Entry 7XHO (electron microscopy, 3.29 A resolution); this record covers chains H and I of the 17 polymer chains in the assembly.

[Chain H]
Name: Centromere protein H
From: Homo sapiens
UniProt: Q9H3R5 (CENPH_HUMAN); residues 1-247 here = UniProt positions 1-247
Chain sequence (247 residues; row label = number of the first residue in the row):
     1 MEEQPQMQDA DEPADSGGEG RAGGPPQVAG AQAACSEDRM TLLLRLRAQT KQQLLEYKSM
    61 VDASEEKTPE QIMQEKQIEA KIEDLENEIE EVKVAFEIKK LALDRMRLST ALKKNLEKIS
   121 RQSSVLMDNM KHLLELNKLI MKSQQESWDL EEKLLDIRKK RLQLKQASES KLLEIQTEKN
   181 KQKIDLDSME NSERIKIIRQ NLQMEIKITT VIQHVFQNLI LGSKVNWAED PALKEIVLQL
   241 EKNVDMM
Disordered / not traced: 1-38, 68-75, 242-247
UniProt features mapped onto this chain:
  - modified residue: Met1 (N-acetylmethionine), Ser16 (Phosphoserine), Thr68 (Phosphothreonine)
  - cross-link: Lys67 (Glycyl lysine isopeptide (Lys-Gly) (interchain with G-Cter in SUMO2))
  - natural variant: Glu2 (E2K: In a colorectal cancer sample)

[Chain I]
Name: Centromere protein I
From: Homo sapiens
UniProt: Q92674 (CENPI_HUMAN); residues 1-756 here = UniProt positions 1-756
Chain sequence (756 residues; numbered 1 to 756; the number before each row is that of its first residue):
     1 MSPQKRVKNV QAQNRTSQGS SSFQTTLSAW KVKQDPSNSK NISKHGQNNP VGDYEHADDQ
    61 AEEDALQMAV GYFEKGPIKA SQNKDKTLEK HLKTVENVAW KNGLASEEID ILLNIALSGK
   121 FGNAVNTRIL KCMIPATVIS EDSVVKAVSW LCVGKCSGST KVLFYRWLVA MFDFIDRKEQ
   181 INLLYGFFFA SLQDDALCPY VCHLLYLLTK KENVKPFRVR KLLDLQAKMG MQPHLQALLS
   241 LYKFFAPALI SVSLPVRKKI YFKNSENLWK TALLAVKQRN RGPSPEPLKL MLGPANVRPL
   301 KRKWNSLSVI PVLNSSSYTK ECGKKEMSLS DCLNRSGSFP LEQLQSFPQL LQNIHCLELP
   361 SQMGSVLNNS LLLHYINCVR DEPVLLRFYY WLSQTLQEEC IWYKVNNYEH GKEFTNFLDT
   421 IIRAECFLQE GFYSCEAFLY KSLPLWDGLC CRSQFLQLVS WIPFSSFSEV KPLLFDHLAQ
   481 LFFTSTIYFK CSVLQSLKEL LQNWLLWLSM DIHMKPVTNS PLETTLGGSM NSVSKLIHYV
   541 GWLSTTAMRL ESNNTFLLHF ILDFYEKVCD IYINYNLPLV VLFPPGIFYS ALLSLDTSIL
   601 NQLCFIMHRY RKNLTAAKKN ELVQKTKSEF NFSSKTYQEF NHYLTSMVGC LWTSKPFGKG
   661 IYIDPEILEK TGVAEYKNSL NVVHHPSFLS YAVSFLLQES PEERTVNVSS IRGKKWSWYL
   721 DYLFSQGLQG LKLFIRSSVH HSSIPRAEGI NCNNQY
Disordered / not traced: 1-61, 253-259, 284-364, 516-525, 622-630, 652-684, 696-714, 738-756

[Chain H / chain I interface]
Residue-residue contacts (107):
  Lys93(H) with Thr545(I); Thr546(I); Arg549(I)
  Phe96(H) with Arg549(I), hydrogen bond (backbone-side chain)
  Glu97(H) with Thr545(I), hydrogen bond; Arg549(I), salt bridge; Pro585(I); Gly586(I), hydrogen bond (side chain-backbone)
  Lys100(H) with Arg549(I)
  Leu101(H) with Pro585(I); Gly586(I); Tyr589(I), hydrophobic; Leu593(I)
  Asp104(H) with Asn553(I), hydrogen bond; Ser590(I)
  Arg105(H) with Tyr589(I); Leu593(I)
  Leu108(H) with Leu593(I); Leu595(I), hydrophobic; Pro686(I)
  Leu112(H) with His685(I); Pro686(I); Leu689(I)
  Ile119(H) with Val693(I), hydrophobic
  Met127(H) with Val693(I), hydrophobic
  Met130(H) with Ser690(I)
  Leu134(H) with Tyr691(I), hydrophobic; Ser694(I)
  Asn137(H) with Thr597(I), hydrogen bond; Tyr691(I)
  Lys138(H) with Gln726(I)
  Ile140(H) with Ser598(I)
  Met141(H) with Thr597(I); Ser598(I); Asn601(I), hydrogen bond; Gln726(I); Gly727(I); Leu728(I), hydrophobic
  Gln144(H) with Ser598(I), hydrogen bond (side chain-backbone); Asn601(I); Gln602(I), hydrogen bond
  Gln145(H) with Gln729(I), hydrogen bond
  Trp148(H) with Glu566(I), hydrogen bond; Phe605(I); Gln729(I); Gly730(I)
  Glu151(H) with Gln502(I); Lys567(I)
  Glu152(H) with Asn574(I)
  Leu155(H) with Asn574(I); Tyr575(I), hydrophobic
  Arg158(H) with Cys426(I), hydrogen bond; Gln429(I), hydrogen bond (backbone-side chain); Leu506(I)
  Lys159(H) with Leu506(I); Met510(I); Asn574(I), hydrogen bond (side chain-backbone)
  Arg161(H) with Cys426(I), hydrogen bond (side chain-backbone); Phe427(I), hydrogen bond (side chain-backbone); Gln429(I)
  Leu162(H) with Gln429(I), hydrogen bond (backbone-side chain); Leu506(I); Trp507(I), hydrophobic; Met510(I), hydrophobic
  Lys165(H) with Asn377(I); Arg380(I); Leu428(I); Trp507(I)
  Gln166(H) with Arg380(I); Trp507(I); Met510(I)
  Ser168(H) with Cys378(I), hydrogen bond
  Glu169(H) with Cys378(I); Arg380(I), salt bridge
  Leu172(H) with Tyr375(I), hydrophobic; Cys378(I), hydrophobic; Val379(I), hydrophobic
  Gln176(H) with Tyr375(I), hydrogen bond; Val379(I); Asp381(I)
  His214(H) with Lys215(I); Phe217(I); Arg218(I)
  Gln217(H) with Leu183(I); Tyr185(I); Gly186(I); Phe187(I); Arg218(I), hydrogen bond
  Ile220(H) with Phe187(I)
  Leu221(H) with Trp150(I); Phe187(I); Ala190(I), hydrophobic
  Ser223(H) with Trp150(I); Cys152(I), hydrogen bond (backbone-side chain)
  Lys224(H) with Trp150(I)
  Val225(H) with Trp150(I)
  Asn226(H) with Trp150(I)
  Trp227(H) with Lys146(I)
  Ala228(H) with Ser143(I); Lys146(I)
  Val237(H) with Lys146(I); Phe187(I), hydrophobic
  Leu238(H) with Gln180(I); Leu183(I); Leu184(I), hydrophobic
  Gln239(H) with Leu183(I)
  Glu241(H) with Glu212(I)
Interface residues without a listed pair, chain H (55 interface residues in all): Asn115, Leu116, Lys142, Gln163, Phe216, Gly222, Glu229, Leu240
Interface residues without a listed pair, chain I (69 interface residues in all): Val144, Ala147, Glu430, Met514, Trp542, His559, Pro584, Ser594, Tyr722

[In short]
55 residues of chain H face 69 of chain I across their interface; the contacts include 20 hydrogen bonds and 2
salt bridges. Among the polar pairs are Glu97(H)-Arg549(I), Glu169(H)-Arg380(I) and Phe96(H)-Arg549(I).
Here chain H is Centromere protein H and chain I is Centromere protein I, both from Homo sapiens. Entry 7XHO
(Structure of human inner kinetochore CCAN complex) was determined by electron microscopy (same publication as
7XHN).
